8SOI - chains A and C of the 4 polymer chains in the assembly; structure by electron microscopy, 4.20 A resolution (low resolution: residue-level contacts below are approximate; hydrogen-bond / salt-bridge calls are withheld).

Chain A:
Protein: RB1-inducible coiled-coil protein 1
Organism: Homo sapiens
UniProt: Q8TDY2 (RBCC1_HUMAN); numbering as in UniProt (aligned over 1-600)
Sequence (600 residues; numbered 1 to 600; the number before each row is that of its first residue):
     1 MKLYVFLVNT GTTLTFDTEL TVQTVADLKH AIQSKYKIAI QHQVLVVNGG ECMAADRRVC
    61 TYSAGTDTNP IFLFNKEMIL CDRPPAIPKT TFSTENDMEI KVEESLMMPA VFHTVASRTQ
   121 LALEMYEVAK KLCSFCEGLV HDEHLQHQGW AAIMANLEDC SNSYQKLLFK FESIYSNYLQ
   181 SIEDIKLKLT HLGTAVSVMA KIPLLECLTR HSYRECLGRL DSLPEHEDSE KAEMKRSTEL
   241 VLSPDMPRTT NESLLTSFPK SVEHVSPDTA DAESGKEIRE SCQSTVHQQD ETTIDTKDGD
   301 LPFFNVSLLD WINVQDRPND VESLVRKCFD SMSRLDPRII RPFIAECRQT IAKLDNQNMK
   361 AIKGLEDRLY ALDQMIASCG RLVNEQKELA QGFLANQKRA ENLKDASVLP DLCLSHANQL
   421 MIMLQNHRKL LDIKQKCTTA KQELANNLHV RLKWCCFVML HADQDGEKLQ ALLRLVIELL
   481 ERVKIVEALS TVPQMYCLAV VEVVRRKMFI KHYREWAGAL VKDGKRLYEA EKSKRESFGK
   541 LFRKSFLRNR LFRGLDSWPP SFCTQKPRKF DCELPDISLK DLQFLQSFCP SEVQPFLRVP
Disordered / not traced: 209-303
Swiss-Prot annotation at these positions:
  - motif: K566 to K569 (Nuclear localization signal)
  - modified residue: S222 (Phosphoserine), S229 (Phosphoserine), S237 (Phosphoserine), T238 (Phosphothreonine), S243 (Phosphoserine), S253 (Phosphoserine), S257 (Phosphoserine), S261 (Phosphoserine), S266 (Phosphoserine)

Chain C:
Protein: Serine/threonine-protein kinase ULK1
Organism: Homo sapiens
Notes: EC 2.7.11.1
UniProt: O75385 (ULK1_HUMAN); residue numbers follow UniProt; this construct covers 840-1044
Sequence (205 residues; each row starts with the number of its first residue):
   840 HTEILRGLRF TLLFVQHVLE IAALKGSASE AAGGPEYQLQ ESVVADQISL LSREWGFAEQ
   900 LVLYLKVAEL LSSGLQSAID QIRAGKLCLS STVKQVVRRL NELYKASVVS CQGLSLRLQR
   960 FFLDKQRLLD RIHSITAERL IFSHAVQMVQ SAALDEMFQH REGCVPRYHK ALLLLEGLQH
  1020 MLSDQADIEN VTKCKLCIER RLSAL

How chain A and chain C interact:
Pairs across the interface (49):
  K186(A) - Q879(C)
  L189(A) - Q879(C)
  L189(A) - V883(C)
  T190(A) - Q879(C)
  V196(A) - I887(C)
  A200(A) - L890(C)
  E206(A) - R966(C)
  L208(A) - R966(C)
  L208(A) - R970(C)
  F304(A) - D963(C)
  F304(A) - R966(C)
  N305(A) - D963(C)
  N305(A) - K964(C)
  V306(A) - K964(C)
  L309(A) - L890(C)
  D310(A) - W894(C)
  D310(A) - K964(C)
  N313(A) - S891(C)
  N313(A) - W894(C)
  V314(A) - W894(C)
  V314(A) - L967(C)
  R317(A) - W894(C)
  R317(A) - E898(C)
  R317(A) - I971(C)
  R317(A) - I974(C)
  R317(A) - R978(C)
  V321(A) - I887(C)
  E322(A) - S868(C)
  E322(A) - A884(C)
  E322(A) - I887(C)
  V325(A) - I887(C)
  R326(A) - S868(C)
  R326(A) - E869(C)
  R326(A) - A870(C)
  R326(A) - E880(C)
  R326(A) - A884(C)
  R326(A) - D885(C)
  F329(A) - Q877(C)
  F329(A) - Q879(C)
  F329(A) - E880(C)
  S333(A) - E875(C)
  R334(A) - S990(C)
  R334(A) - L993(C)
  R334(A) - D994(C)
  D336(A) - E875(C)
  I339(A) - E875(C)
  K468(A) - M996(C)
  A471(A) - M996(C)
  L472(A) - F997(C)
Also at the interface, not in a pair above, chain A (35 interface residues in all): G193, S307, W311, P318, M332, R338, E467, L475
Also at the interface, not in a pair above, chain C (33 interface residues in all): Y876, S888, A897, L979, S982
The authors on this interface:
  - hot spots on chain A (mutagenesis) - V314D, R326D, R334D: decreased binding to Serine/threonine-protein kinase ULK1 (chain C)

In short:
35 residues of chain A face 33 of chain C across their interface. The paper reports that V314D, R326D and
R334D of chain A reduce binding to Serine/threonine-protein kinase ULK1 (chain C).
Here chain A is RB1-inducible coiled-coil protein 1 and chain C is Serine/threonine-protein kinase ULK1, both
from Homo sapiens. Entry 8SOI (Structure of human ULK1 complex core (2:1:1 stoichiometry)) was determined by
electron microscopy (same publication as 8SOR, 8SQZ and 8SRM).
